3MRI - chains A and P of the 3 polymer chains in the assembly; structure by X-ray diffraction, 2.10 A resolution.

[Chain A]
Molecule: HLA class I histocompatibility antigen, A-2 alpha chain
From: Homo sapiens
Notes: fragment: HLA-A*0201 alpha chain, UNP resiude 25-300
Reference sequence: P01892 (1A02_HUMAN); residues 1-276 here correspond to UniProt positions 25-300 (UniProt number = residue number + 24)
Chain sequence (293 residues; each row starts with the number of its first residue):
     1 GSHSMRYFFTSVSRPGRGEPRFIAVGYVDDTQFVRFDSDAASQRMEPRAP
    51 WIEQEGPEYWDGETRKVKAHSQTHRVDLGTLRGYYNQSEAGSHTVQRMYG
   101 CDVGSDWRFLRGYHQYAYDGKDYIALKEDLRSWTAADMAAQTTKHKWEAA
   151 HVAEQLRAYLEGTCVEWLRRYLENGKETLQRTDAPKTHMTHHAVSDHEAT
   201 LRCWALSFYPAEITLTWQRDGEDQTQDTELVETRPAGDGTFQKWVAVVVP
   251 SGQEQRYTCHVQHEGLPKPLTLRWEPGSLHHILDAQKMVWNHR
Not modelled in the structure: 275-293
Cystine bridges: C101-C164, C203-C259
Construct notes: engineered mutation V245 (Ala269 in P01892); expression tag (277-293)

[Chain P]
Molecule: 9-meric peptide from Serine protease/NTPase/helicase NS3
Notes: fragment: NS3 protein fragment
Reference sequence: Q03463 (POLG_HCVJ1); residues 1-9 here correspond to UniProt positions 1073-1081 (UniProt number = residue number + 1072)
Chain sequence (9 residues; numbered 1 to 9; the number before each row is that of its first residue):
     1 CINMWCWTV
Construct notes: engineered mutation M4 (Gly1076 in Q03463), W5 (Val1077 in Q03463)

[Interface between chain A and chain P]
Pairs across the interface - 40 pairs, chain A then chain P:
  M5(A) - C1(P)
  Y7(A) - C1(P)  hydrogen bond (side chain-backbone)
  Y7(A) - I2(P)  hydrophobic
  E63(A) - C1(P)
  E63(A) - I2(P)  hydrogen bond (side chain-backbone)
  R65(A) - M4(P)
  K66(A) - C1(P)
  K66(A) - I2(P)  hydrogen bond (side chain-backbone)
  K66(A) - M4(P)
  V67(A) - I2(P)
  A69(A) - M4(P)  hydrophobic
  H70(A) - W5(P)
  T73(A) - W5(P)  hydrogen bond (side chain-backbone)
  T73(A) - C6(P)
  T73(A) - W7(P)
  T73(A) - T8(P)
  V76(A) - T8(P)
  D77(A) - T8(P)
  D77(A) - V9(P)  hydrogen bond (side chain-backbone)
  T80(A) - V9(P)
  L81(A) - V9(P)  hydrophobic
  Y84(A) - V9(P)  hydrogen bond (side chain-backbone)
  R97(A) - W5(P)
  Y99(A) - I2(P)
  Y99(A) - N3(P)  hydrogen bond (side chain-backbone)
  H114(A) - W5(P)
  T143(A) - V9(P)  hydrogen bond (side chain-backbone)
  K146(A) - T8(P)  hydrogen bond
  K146(A) - V9(P)
  W147(A) - W5(P)  hydrophobic
  W147(A) - W7(P)
  W147(A) - T8(P)  hydrogen bond (side chain-backbone)
  V152(A) - W7(P)
  Q155(A) - W7(P)
  L156(A) - N3(P)
  Y159(A) - C1(P)  hydrogen bond (side chain-backbone)
  Y159(A) - I2(P)
  Y159(A) - N3(P)
  W167(A) - C1(P)  hydrophobic
  Y171(A) - C1(P)  hydrogen bond (side chain-backbone)
Other interface residues (no listed pair), chain A (32 interface residues in all): M45, Y59, Y116, Y123, A150, T163

[Summary]
The interface between chain A and chain P involves 32 residues on one side and 9 on the other; the contacts
include 12 hydrogen bonds. Polar contacts include Y7(A)-C1(P), E63(A)-I2(P) and K66(A)-I2(P).
Here chain A is HLA class I histocompatibility antigen, A-2 alpha chain (Homo sapiens) and chain P is 9-meric
peptide from Serine protease/NTPase/helicase NS3. Entry 3MRI (Crystal Structure of MHC class I HLA-A2 molecule
complexed with HCV NS3-1073-1081 nonapeptide G4M-V5W variant) was determined by X-ray diffraction.
